8RMK - chains E and P of the 22 polymer chains in the assembly; structure by electron microscopy, 3.07 A resolution.

== Chain E ==
Molecule: Calcium homeostasis modulator protein 2
From: Homo sapiens
Reference sequence: Q9HA72 (CAHM2_HUMAN); residues 2-323 here = UniProt positions 2-323
Amino-acid sequence (331 residues; row label = number of the first residue in the row; numbering starts at 0):
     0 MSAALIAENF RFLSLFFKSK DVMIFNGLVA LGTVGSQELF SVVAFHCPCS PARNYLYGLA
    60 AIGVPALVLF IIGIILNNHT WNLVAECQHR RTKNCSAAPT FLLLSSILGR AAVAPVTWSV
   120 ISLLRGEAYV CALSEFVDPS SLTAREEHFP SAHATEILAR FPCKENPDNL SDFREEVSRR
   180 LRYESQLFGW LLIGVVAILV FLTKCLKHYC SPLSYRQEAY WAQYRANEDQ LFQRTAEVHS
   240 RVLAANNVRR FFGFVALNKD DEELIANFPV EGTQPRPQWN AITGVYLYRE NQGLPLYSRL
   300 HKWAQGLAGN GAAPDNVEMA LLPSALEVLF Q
Disordered / not traced: 0-38, 309-313, 330
Disulfides: Cys46-Cys130, Cys48-Cys162
Construct notes: initiating methionine (0); expression tag (1, 324-330)
Residues lining bound ligands: diundecyl phosphatidyl choline (PLC): Ser104, Ser105, Gly108, Ala111, Val112, Val115, Thr116, Leu191, Val195, Leu198, Val199, Thr202, Lys206
Swiss-Prot annotation at these positions:
  - region: Leu14 to Phe39 (Central pore), Glu145 to His152 (Hemichannel docking), Tyr214 to Phe251 (Intersubunit interaction)
  - site: Asn168 (Not N-glycosylated)
  - mutagenesis: Arg10 (R10A: Markedly reduces the inhibition by ruthenium red at negative membrane potentials. Does not affect Ca(2+)-dependent inactivation of the channel), Glu37 (E37R: Reduces the inhibition by ruthenium red), Ala143 to Glu146 (Prevents gap junction formation), His238 (H238A: Decreases intrasubunit interactions), Phe251 (F251A: Decreases intrasubunit interactions)

== Chain P ==
Molecule: Synthetic nanobody SbC2
From: synthetic construct
Notes: antibody fragment or engineered binder
Amino-acid sequence (154 residues; numbered -2 to 151; the number before each row is that of its first residue; numbers below 1 keep their minus sign (Ser-2 is residue -2)):
    -2 SSSQVQLVES GGGSVQAGGS LRLSCAASGN IRNISYLGWF RQAPGKEREG VAALWTTQGQ
    58 TYYADSVKGR FTVSLDNAKN TVYLQMNSLK PEDTALYYCA AATSGQYNPL RGYHYNEYWG
   118 QGTQVTVSAG RAGEQKLISE EDLNSAVDHH HHHH
Disordered / not traced: -2 to 0, 126-151
Disulfides: Cys22-Cys96

== Chain E / chain P interface ==
Pairs across the interface (10; chain E residue first):
  Ser95(E) - Pro106(P)
  Leu101(E) - Leu107(P)  hydrophobic
  Cys209(E) - Arg108(P)  hydrogen bond (backbone-side chain)
  Pro211(E) - Arg108(P)
  Arg288(E) - Tyr104(P)
  Arg288(E) - Pro106(P)  hydrogen bond (side chain-backbone)
  Arg288(E) - Leu107(P)
  Arg288(E) - Arg108(P)  hydrogen bond (side chain-backbone)
  Arg288(E) - Gly109(P)
  Gln291(E) - Arg45(P)
Interface residues without a listed pair, chain E (8 interface residues in all): Ala97, Pro98

== In short ==
8 residues of chain E face 6 of chain P across their interface, with 3 hydrogen bonds. Polar contacts include
Cys209(E)-Arg108(P), Arg288(E)-Pro106(P) and Arg288(E)-Arg108(P). Ligands of chain E: diundecyl phosphatidyl
choline. Curated annotation (UniProt) lists 8 mutagenesis sites on chain E.
Chain E is Calcium homeostasis modulator protein 2 (Homo sapiens) and chain P is Synthetic nanobody SbC2
(synthetic construct); the structure, Cryo-EM structure of human CALHM2 in complex with synthetic nanobody
SbC2, was determined by electron microscopy, deposited together with 8RML, 8RMM and 8RMN.
